PDB entry 7O2Z | X-ray diffraction, 2.55 A resolution | chains H and P of the 3 polymer chains in the assembly

Chain H:
Protein: anti-PAS Fab 2.2 chimeric heavy chain
Source organism: Mus musculus
Notes: antibody fragment or engineered binder
Amino-acid sequence (230 residues; row label = number of the first residue in the row):
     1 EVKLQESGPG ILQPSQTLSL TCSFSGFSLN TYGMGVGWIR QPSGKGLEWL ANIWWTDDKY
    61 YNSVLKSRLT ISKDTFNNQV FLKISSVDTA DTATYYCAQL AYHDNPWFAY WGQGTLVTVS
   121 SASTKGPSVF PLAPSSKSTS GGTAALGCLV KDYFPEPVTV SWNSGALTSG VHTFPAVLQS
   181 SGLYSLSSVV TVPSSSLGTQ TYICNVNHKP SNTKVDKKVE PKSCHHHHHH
Unresolved in the structure: 137-141, 225-230
Cystine bridges: C22-C97, C148-C204

Chain P:
Protein: P/A#1 epitope peptide
Amino-acid sequence (9 residues; row label = number of the first residue in the row):
     1 XAPAPAAPA
Modified positions: ACE (acetyl group) at position 1

Interface between chain H and chain P:
Contacting residue pairs (14):
  W49(H) - A6(P)  hydrophobic
  N52(H) - A6(P)  hydrogen bond (side chain-backbone)
  W54(H) - A6(P)  hydrogen bond (side chain-backbone)
  W54(H) - A7(P)  hydrophobic
  W54(H) - P8(P)
  W55(H) - P8(P)  hydrophobic
  T56(H) - P8(P)
  D58(H) - P8(P)
  Y60(H) - A6(P)
  Y60(H) - A7(P)  hydrogen bond (side chain-backbone)
  Y60(H) - P8(P)
  D104(H) - A7(P)
  D104(H) - P8(P)
  P106(H) - P5(P)  hydrophobic
Also at the interface, not in a pair above, chain P (5 interface residues in all): A9

Summary:
9 residues of chain H face 5 of chain P across their interface, with 3 hydrogen bonds. Among the polar pairs
are N52(H)-A6(P), W54(H)-A6(P) and Y60(H)-A7(P).
Here chain H is anti-PAS Fab 2.2 chimeric heavy chain (Mus musculus) and chain P is P/A#1 epitope peptide.
Entry 7O2Z (Crystal structure of the anti-PAS Fab 2.2 in complex with its epitope peptide) was determined by
X-ray diffraction together with 7O30 and 7O33 from the same study.
